PDB entry 9BEL | X-ray diffraction, 2.68 A resolution | chains C and F of the 6 polymer chains in the assembly

== Chain C (and F) ==
Molecule: Molybdenum-pterin binding domain-containing protein
Source organism: Eubacterium limosum
Notes: chain F of this document is another copy of the same molecule, construct and numbering; everything in this record applies to it too
UniProt: A0A0U3FVB3 (A0A0U3FVB3_EUBLI); residue numbers follow UniProt; this construct covers 1-70
Chain sequence (78 residues; numbered 1 to 78; the number before each row is that of its first residue):
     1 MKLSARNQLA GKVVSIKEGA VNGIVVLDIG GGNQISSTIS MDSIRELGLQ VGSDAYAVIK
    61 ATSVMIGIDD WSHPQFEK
Not modelled in the structure: 71-78 (chain F: 70-78)
Differences from the reference sequence: expression tag (71-78)
Residues lining bound ligands: tungstate(VI)ion (WO4): Ile39, Ser40, Ser43

== Chain C / chain F interface ==
Residue-residue contacts (17):
  Lys17(C) with Asp42(F), salt bridge; Arg45(F)
  Thr62(C) with Lys60(F), hydrogen bond (backbone-side chain); Thr62(F), hydrogen bond (backbone-side chain)
  Val64(C) with Lys60(F)
  Met65(C) with Leu3(F), hydrophobic; Ser4(F); Ala5(F), hydrophobic; Lys60(F)
  Ile66(C) with Leu3(F); Ser4(F), hydrogen bond (backbone-backbone)
  Gly67(C) with Met1(F); Lys2(F)
  Ile68(C) with Met1(F); Lys2(F), hydrogen bond (backbone-backbone)
  Asp70(C) with Met1(F); Lys2(F)
Interface residues without a listed pair, chain C (12 interface residues in all): Glu18, Ile24, Ser63, Asp69
Interface residues without a listed pair, chain F (12 interface residues in all): Val21, Ser40, Val58

== Summary ==
Chain C and chain F each contribute 12 residues to their interface; the contacts include 4 hydrogen bonds and
1 salt bridge. Polar contacts include Lys17(C)-Asp42(F), Thr62(C)-Lys60(F) and Thr62(C)-Thr62(F). Ligands of
chain C: tungstate(VI)ion.
Chain C and chain F are both Molybdenum-pterin binding domain-containing protein (Eubacterium limosum); the
structure, Tungstate binding protein (Tungbindin) from Eubacterium limosum with five Tungstates bound, was
determined by X-ray diffraction, deposited together with 9BEB, 9BED, 9BEM, 9BJF and 9D2C.
